Entry 8VWO (X-ray diffraction, 1.85 A resolution); this record covers chains A and B.

# Chain A
Molecule: Proteasomal ubiquitin receptor ADRM1
Organism: Homo sapiens
UniProt: Q16186 (ADRM1_HUMAN); numbering as in UniProt (aligned over 1-150)
Sequence (150 residues; row label = number of the first residue in the row):
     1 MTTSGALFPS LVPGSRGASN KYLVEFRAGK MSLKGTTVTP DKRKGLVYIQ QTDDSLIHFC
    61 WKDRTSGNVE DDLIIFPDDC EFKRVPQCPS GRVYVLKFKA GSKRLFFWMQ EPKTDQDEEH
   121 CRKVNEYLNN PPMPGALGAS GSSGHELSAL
Unresolved in the structure: 1-20, 133-150
Swiss-Prot annotation at these positions:
  - modified residue: Thr2 (N-acetylthreonine), Ser15 (Phosphoserine), Tyr127 (Phosphotyrosine), Ser140 (Phosphoserine)
  - cross-link: Lys34 (Glycyl lysine isopeptide (Lys-Gly) (interchain with G-Cter in ubiquitin))
What the authors report for this chain:
  - conformationally variable residues (loop rearrangement): Pro89 to Arg92
  - contacts within the chain: Cys88-Gly91 (water-mediated contact), Cys88-Val93 (water-mediated contact), Arg92-Glu111 (hydrogen bond), Arg92-Asp117 (hydrogen bond)

# Chain B
Molecule: Gly-pro-gly-ser-met-thr-thr
Organism: Homo sapiens
Sequence (7 residues; numbered 0 to 6; the number before each row is that of its first residue; numbering starts at 0):
     0 GPGSMTT

# How chain A and chain B interact
Contacting residue pairs (11; chain A residue first):
  Pro40(A) - Ser3(B)
  Pro40(A) - Met4(B)  hydrophobic
  Lys42(A) - Pro1(B)
  Lys42(A) - Gly2(B)  hydrogen bond (side chain-backbone)
  Lys42(A) - Ser3(B)
  Lys42(A) - Thr5(B)  hydrogen bond (side chain-backbone)
  Cys88(A) - Met4(B)  hydrophobic
  Ser90(A) - Met4(B)
  Gly91(A) - Met4(B)
  Val93(A) - Met4(B)  hydrophobic
  Trp108(A) - Met4(B)
Other interface residues (no listed pair), chain A (8 interface residues in all): Met31
The authors on this interface:
  - interface residues, chain A: Pro40(A), Lys42(A), Arg84(A), Ser90(A), Trp108(A)

# In short
8 residues of chain A and 5 residues of chain B are in contact, with 2 hydrogen bonds. Among the polar pairs
are Lys42(A)-Gly2(B) and Lys42(A)-Thr5(B). From the paper: interface residues Pro40(A), Lys42(A) and Arg84(A)
among others; conformational variability at Pro89(A).
Here chain A is Proteasomal ubiquitin receptor ADRM1 and chain B is Gly-pro-gly-ser-met-thr-thr, both from
Homo sapiens. Entry 8VWO (Crystal structure of hRpn13 Pru bound with U-shaped peptide) was determined by X-ray
diffraction.
